PDB entry 1NBM | X-ray diffraction, 3.00 A resolution | chains B and G of the 7 polymer chains in the assembly

# Chain B
Name: F1-atpase
Source organism: Bos taurus
Notes: EC 3.6.1.34
UniProt: P19483 (ATPA1_BOVIN); residues 1-510 here correspond to UniProt positions 44-553 (UniProt number = residue number + 43)
Amino-acid sequence (510 residues; numbered 1 to 510; the number before each row is that of its first residue):
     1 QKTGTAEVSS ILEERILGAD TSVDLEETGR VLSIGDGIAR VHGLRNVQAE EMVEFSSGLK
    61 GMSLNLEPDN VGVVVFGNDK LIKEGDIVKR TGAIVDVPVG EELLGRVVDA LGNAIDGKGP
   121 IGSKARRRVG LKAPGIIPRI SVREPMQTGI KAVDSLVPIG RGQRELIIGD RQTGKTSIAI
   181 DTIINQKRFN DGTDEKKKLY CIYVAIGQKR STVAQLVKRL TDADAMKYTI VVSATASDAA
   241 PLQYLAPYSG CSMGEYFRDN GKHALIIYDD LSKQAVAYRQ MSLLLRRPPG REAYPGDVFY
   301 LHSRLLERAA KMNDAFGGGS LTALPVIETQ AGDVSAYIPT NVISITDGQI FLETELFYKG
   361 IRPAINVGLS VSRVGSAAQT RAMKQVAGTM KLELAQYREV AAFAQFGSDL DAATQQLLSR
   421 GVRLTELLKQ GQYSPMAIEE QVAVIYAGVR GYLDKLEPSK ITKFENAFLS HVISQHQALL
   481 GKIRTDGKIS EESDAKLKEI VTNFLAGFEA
Unresolved in the structure: 1-23
Construct notes: conflict Gly481 (Ser524 in P19483)
Bound ions: Mg2+: Thr176, Gln208 (together with ATP)
Residues lining bound ligands:
  - ATP (adenosine-5'-triphosphate), molecule 1: Asp170, Arg171, Gln172, Thr173, Gly174, Lys175, Thr176, Ser177, Gln208, Phe357, Arg362, Pro363, Gln430, Gly431, Gln432
  - ATP, molecule 2: Ile343, Ser344, Val371, Arg373
UniProt features mapped onto this chain:
  - binding site (ATP): Gln172, Gly174, Lys175, Thr176, Ser177, Gln430, Gln432
  - binding site (Mg(2+)): Thr176, Asp269
  - site: Ser370 (Required for activity)
  - modified residue: Gln1 (Pyrrolidone carboxylic acid), Ser10 (Phosphoserine), Ser22 (Phosphoserine), Ser33 (Phosphoserine), Ser63 (Phosphoserine), Lys80 (N6-acetyllysine), Lys83 (N6-acetyllysine), Lys89 (N6-acetyllysine), Thr91 (Phosphothreonine), Lys118 (N6-acetyllysine), Ser123 (Phosphoserine), Lys124 (N6-acetyllysine), Ser141 (Phosphoserine), Arg161 (Omega-N-methylarginine), Lys187 (N6-acetyllysine), Lys196 (N6-acetyllysine), Lys197 (N6-acetyllysine), Lys218 (N6-acetyllysine), Lys262 (N6-acetyllysine), Lys384 (N6-acetyllysine) and 6 more in UniProt
  - glycosylation: Ser33 (O-linked (GlcNAc) serine)

# Chain G
Name: F1-atpase
Source organism: Bos taurus
Notes: EC 3.6.1.34
UniProt: P05631 (ATPG_BOVIN); residues 1-272 here correspond to UniProt positions 26-297 (UniProt number = residue number + 25)
Amino-acid sequence (272 residues; row label = number of the first residue in the row):
     1 ATLKDITRRL KSIKNIQKIT KSMKMVAAAK YARAERELKP ARVYGVGSLA LYEKADIKTP
    61 EDKKKHLIIG VSSDRGLCGA IHSSVAKQMK SEAANLAAAG KEVKIIGVGD KIRSILHRTH
   121 SDQFLVTFKE VGRRPPTFGD ASVIALELLN SGYEFDEGSI IFNRFRSVIS YKTEEKPIFS
   181 LDTISSAESM SIYDDIDADV LRNYQEYSLA NIIYYSLKES TTSEQSARMT AMDNASKNAS
   241 EMIDKLTLTF NRTRQAVITK ELIEIISGAA AL
Unresolved in the structure: 45-76, 91-208
UniProt features mapped onto this chain:
  - modified residue: Lys14 (N6-acetyllysine), Lys24 (N6-succinyllysine), Lys30 (N6-acetyllysine), Lys90 (N6-acetyllysine), Ser121 (Phosphoserine), Lys129 (N6-acetyllysine), Lys172 (N6-acetyllysine), Lys245 (N6-succinyllysine)

# Chain B / chain G interface
Contacting residue pairs - 8 pairs, chain B then chain G:
  Pro289(B) - Ile263(G)
  Gly290(B) - Ile263(G)
  Ala331(B) - Leu248(G)  hydrophobic
  Asp333(B) - Arg252(G)
  Phe403(B) - Glu241(G)
  Ala404(B) - Asn234(G)
  Phe406(B) - Asp233(G)
  Phe406(B) - Lys237(G)
Also at the interface, not in a pair above, chain B (9 interface residues in all): Glu292, Ala293
Also at the interface, not in a pair above, chain G (9 interface residues in all): Thr230, Thr259

# Summary
Chain B and chain G each contribute 9 residues to their interface. Ligands of chain B: ATP. Thr176(B) and
Gln208(B) coordinate Mg2+. UniProt lists 7 ATP-binding residues and Mg2+-binding residues Thr176(B) and
Asp269(B) on chain B.
Here chain B is F1-atpase and chain G is F1-atpase, both from Bos taurus. Entry 1NBM (The structure of bovine
F1-atpase covalently inhibited with 4-chloro-7-nitrobenzofurazan) was determined by X-ray diffraction.
